Entry 7ML1 (electron microscopy, 4.00 A resolution); this record covers chains U and V of the 30 polymer chains in the assembly.

== Chain U ==
Protein: Transcription initiation factor IIA large subunit
From: Saccharomyces cerevisiae
UniProtKB: A0A6A5Q2T8 (A0A6A5Q2T8_YEASX); residues 1-286 here = UniProt positions 1-286
Chain sequence (286 residues; numbered 1 to 286; the number before each row is that of its first residue):
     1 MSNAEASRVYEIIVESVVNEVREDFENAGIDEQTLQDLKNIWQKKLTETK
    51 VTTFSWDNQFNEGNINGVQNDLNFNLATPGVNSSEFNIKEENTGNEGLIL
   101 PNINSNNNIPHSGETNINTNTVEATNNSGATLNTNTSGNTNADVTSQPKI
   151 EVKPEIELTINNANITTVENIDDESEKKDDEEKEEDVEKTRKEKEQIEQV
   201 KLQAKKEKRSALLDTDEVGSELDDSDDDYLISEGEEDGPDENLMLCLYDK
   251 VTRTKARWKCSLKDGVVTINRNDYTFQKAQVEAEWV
Unresolved in the structure: 1-242

== Chain V ==
Protein: Transcription initiation factor IIA subunit 2
From: Saccharomyces cerevisiae
UniProtKB: A0A6A5PRZ0 (A0A6A5PRZ0_YEASX); residue numbers follow UniProt; this construct covers 1-122
Chain sequence (122 residues; row label = number of the first residue in the row):
     1 MAVPGYYELYRRSTIGNSLVDALDTLISDGRIEASLAMRVLETFDKVVAE
    51 TLKDNTQSKLTVKGNLDTYGFCDDVWTFIVKNCQVTVEDSHRDASQNGSG
   101 DSQSVISVDKLRIVACNSKKSE
Unresolved in the structure: 1-54, 89-103, 120-122

== How chain U and chain V interact ==
Residue-residue contacts (63; chain U residue first):
  Leu243(U) with Arg112(V); Val114(V), hydrophobic
  Met244(U) with Leu111(V), hydrophobic; Arg112(V), hydrogen bond (backbone-backbone); Ile113(V), hydrophobic; Val114(V), hydrogen bond (backbone-backbone)
  Leu245(U) with Val114(V), hydrophobic
  Cys246(U) with Val114(V), hydrogen bond (backbone-backbone); Ala115(V); Cys116(V), hydrogen bond (backbone-backbone)
  Leu247(U) with Cys116(V); Asn117(V); Ser118(V)
  Tyr248(U) with Asp74(V), hydrogen bond; Ala115(V); Cys116(V), hydrogen bond (backbone-backbone); Asn117(V); Ser118(V), hydrogen bond (backbone-side chain)
  Trp258(U) with Leu66(V); Tyr69(V), hydrophobic; Trp76(V), hydrophobic; Phe78(V), hydrophobic
  Cys260(U) with Phe78(V), hydrophobic; Ile113(V), hydrophobic
  Leu262(U) with Ile113(V), hydrophobic; Ala115(V), hydrophobic
  Val267(U) with Leu60(V), hydrophobic
  Thr268(U) with Leu111(V)
  Ile269(U) with Val85(V), hydrophobic; Ile106(V), hydrophobic; Val108(V), hydrophobic; Leu111(V), hydrophobic
  Tyr274(U) with Leu60(V), hydrophobic; Val87(V), hydrophobic; Ile106(V)
  Thr275(U) with Ser58(V)
  Phe276(U) with Thr56(V); Ser58(V); Leu60(V), hydrophobic
  Gln277(U) with Thr56(V), hydrogen bond; Ser58(V), hydrogen bond (backbone-backbone)
  Lys278(U) with Ser58(V); Lys59(V); Leu60(V), hydrogen bond (backbone-backbone)
  Ala279(U) with Leu60(V)
  Gln280(U) with Leu60(V), hydrogen bond (backbone-backbone); Thr61(V); Val62(V), hydrogen bond (backbone-backbone)
  Val281(U) with Val62(V); Ile113(V), hydrophobic
  Glu282(U) with Thr61(V); Val62(V), hydrogen bond (backbone-backbone); Lys63(V), salt bridge; Gly64(V)
  Ala283(U) with Val62(V); Gly64(V); Leu66(V), hydrophobic; Val80(V), hydrophobic
  Glu284(U) with Gly64(V), hydrogen bond (backbone-backbone); Asn65(V); Leu66(V), hydrogen bond (backbone-backbone)
  Trp285(U) with Tyr69(V), hydrogen bond
  Val286(U) with Leu66(V)
Also at the interface, not in a pair above, chain U (29 interface residues in all): Asp249, Val251, Arg253, Asp264
Also at the interface, not in a pair above, chain V (29 interface residues in all): Gln57, Phe71

== In short ==
The chain U/chain V interface involves 29 residues from each chain; the contacts include 16 hydrogen bonds and
1 salt bridge. Among the polar pairs are Glu282(U)-Lys63(V), Tyr248(U)-Asp74(V) and Tyr248(U)-Ser118(V).
Chain U is Transcription initiation factor IIA large subunit and chain V is Transcription initiation factor
IIA subunit 2, both from Saccharomyces cerevisiae; the structure, RNA polymerase II pre-initiation complex
(PIC2), was determined by electron microscopy, deposited together with 7MEI, 7MK9, 7MKA, 7ML0, 7ML2, 7ML3 and
7ML4.
